2C28 - chains A and T of the 3 polymer chains in the assembly; structure by X-ray diffraction, 2.27 A resolution.

== Chain A ==
Protein: DNA polymerase IV
From: Sulfolobus solfataricus
Notes: EC 2.7.7.7
UniProt: Q97W02 (DPO42_SULSO); residue numbers follow UniProt; this construct covers 1-352
Amino-acid sequence (358 residues; numbered -5 to 352; the number before each row is that of its first residue; numbers below 1 keep their minus sign (His-5 is residue -5)):
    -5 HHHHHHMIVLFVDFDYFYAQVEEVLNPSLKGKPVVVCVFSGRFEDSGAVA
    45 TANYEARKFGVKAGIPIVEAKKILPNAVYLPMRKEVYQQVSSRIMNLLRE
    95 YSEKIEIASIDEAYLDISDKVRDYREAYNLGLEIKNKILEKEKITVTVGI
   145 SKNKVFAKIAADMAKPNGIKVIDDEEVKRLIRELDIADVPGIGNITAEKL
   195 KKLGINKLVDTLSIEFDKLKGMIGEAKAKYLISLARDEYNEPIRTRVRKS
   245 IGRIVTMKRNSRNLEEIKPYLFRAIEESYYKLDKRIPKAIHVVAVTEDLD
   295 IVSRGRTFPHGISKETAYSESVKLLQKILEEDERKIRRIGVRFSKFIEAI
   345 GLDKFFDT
Not modelled in the structure: -5 to 0, 343-352
Bound ions: Ca2+ site 1: Asp7, Asp105, Glu106 (together with 2'-deoxyguanosine-5'-monophosphate); Ca2+ site 2: Asp7, Phe8, Asp105; Ca2+ site 3: Ala181, Ile186
Ligand contacts: 2'-deoxyguanosine-5'-monophosphate (DG): Tyr12, Val32, Val43, Ala44, Thr45, Ala57, Gly58, Ile104, Asp105, Glu106
UniProt features mapped onto this chain:
  - active site: Glu106
  - binding site (Mg(2+)): Asp7, Asp105
  - site: Tyr12 (Substrate discrimination)
  - mutagenesis: Asp105 to Glu106 (Loss of function), Glu342 to Thr352 (Almost complete loss of interaction with PCNA)
Reported in the primary citation:
  - specificity-determining residues: Arg332 (proposed by the authors, not directly observed)

== Chain T ==
Molecule: 18-nt DNA strand
Sequence (18 nucleotides; numbered 1 to 18; the number before each row is that of its first residue):
     1 TCACGGAATCCTTCCCCC
Not modelled in the structure: 1
Modified residues: 8OG (8-oxo-2'-deoxy-guanosine-5'-monophosphate) at position 5

== How chain A and chain T interact ==
Contacting residue pairs (39):
  Val32(A) with DC4(T), phosphate contact; 8OG_5(T), phosphate contact
  Ser34(A) with DC4(T), sugar contact
  Phe37(A) with DC2(T), phosphate contact; DA3(T), phosphate contact
  Ser40(A) with DA3(T), phosphate contact
  Gly41(A) with DA3(T), hydrogen bond to the phosphate; DC4(T), sugar contact
  Gly58(A) with DC4(T), base contact
  Pro60(A) with DA3(T), base contact
  Gly218(A) with DC11(T), phosphate contact
  Glu219(A) with DC11(T), hydrogen bond to the phosphate
  Ala220(A) with DC10(T), phosphate contact; DC11(T), hydrogen bond to the phosphate
  Arg240(A) with DT9(T), salt bridge to the phosphate
  Arg242(A) with DA8(T), phosphate contact
  Lys243(A) with DA8(T), hydrogen bond to the phosphate; DT9(T), salt bridge to the phosphate
  Ser244(A) with DA7(T), sugar contact; DA8(T), hydrogen bond to the phosphate
  Ile245(A) with DA7(T), phosphate contact
  Gly246(A) with DG6(T), phosphate contact; DA7(T), hydrogen bond to the phosphate
  Arg247(A) with DG6(T), salt bridge to the phosphate
  Ile248(A) with 8OG_5(T), phosphate contact; DG6(T), hydrogen bond to the phosphate
  Val249(A) with 8OG_5(T), phosphate contact
  Thr250(A) with DC4(T), sugar contact; 8OG_5(T), hydrogen bond to the phosphate
  Lys275(A) with DG6(T), salt bridge to the phosphate
  Leu293(A) with DA3(T), sugar contact; DC4(T), phosphate contact
  Arg331(A) with DC2(T), base contact; DA3(T), salt bridge to the phosphate; DC4(T), salt bridge to the phosphate
  Arg332(A) with DC4(T), sugar contact; 8OG_5(T), salt bridge to the phosphate
  Arg336(A) with DG6(T), sugar contact; DA7(T), salt bridge to the phosphate
Interface residues without a listed pair, chain A (29 interface residues in all): Ala42, Lys78, Lys221, Val241

== In short ==
Chain A and chain T form an interface of 29 and 10 residues respectively, with 8 hydrogen bonds and 8 salt
bridges. Among the polar pairs are Gly41(A)-DA3(T), Glu219(A)-DC11(T) and Ala220(A)-DC11(T). Chain A binds
2'-deoxyguanosine-5'-monophosphate. The paper reports the specificity determinant Arg332(A).
Here chain A is DNA polymerase IV (Sulfolobus solfataricus) and chain T is an 18-nt DNA strand. Entry 2C28
(Efficient and High Fidelity Incorporation of dCTP Opposite 7,8- Dihydro-8-oxodeoxyguanosine by Sulfolobus
solfataricus DNA Polymerase Dpo4) was determined by X-ray diffraction, deposited together with 2C22, 2C2D,
2C2E and 2C2R.
